3RBL - chains A and B; structure by X-ray diffraction, 3.24 A resolution.

# Chain A (and B)
Molecule: aromatic L-amino acid decarboxylase
Organism: Homo sapiens
Notes: EC 4.1.1.28; chain B of this document is another copy of the same molecule, construct and numbering; everything in this record applies to it too
UniProtKB: P20711 (DDC_HUMAN); residue numbers follow UniProt; this construct covers 1-480
Sequence (480 residues; row label = number of the first residue in the row):
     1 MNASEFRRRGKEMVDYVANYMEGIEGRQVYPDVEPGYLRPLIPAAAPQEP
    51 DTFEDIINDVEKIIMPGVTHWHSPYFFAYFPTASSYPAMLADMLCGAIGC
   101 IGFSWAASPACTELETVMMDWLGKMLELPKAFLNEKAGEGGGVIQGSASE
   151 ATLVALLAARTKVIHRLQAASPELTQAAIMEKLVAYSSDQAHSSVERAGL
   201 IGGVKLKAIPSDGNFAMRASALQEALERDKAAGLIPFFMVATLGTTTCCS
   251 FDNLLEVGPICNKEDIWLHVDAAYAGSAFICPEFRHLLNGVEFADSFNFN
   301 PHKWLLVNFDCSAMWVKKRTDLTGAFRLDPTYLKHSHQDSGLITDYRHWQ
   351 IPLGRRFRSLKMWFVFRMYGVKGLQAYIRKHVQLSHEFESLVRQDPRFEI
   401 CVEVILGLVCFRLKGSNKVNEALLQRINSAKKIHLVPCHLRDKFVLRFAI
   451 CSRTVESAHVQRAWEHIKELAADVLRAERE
Disordered / not traced: 102-107, 323-354 (chain B: 100-103, 323-355)

# How chain A and chain B interact
Residue-residue contacts - 174 pairs, chain A then chain B:
  M1(A) with Y86(B), hydrophobic; P87(B), hydrophobic; M368(B), hydrophobic; Y369(B), hydrogen bond (backbone-side chain)
  N2(A) with Y86(B)
  A3(A) with E22(B); Y86(B)
  F6(A) with V17(B), hydrophobic; Y86(B), hydrophobic; L90(B), hydrophobic
  R7(A) with D15(B), salt bridge; A18(B); N19(B), hydrogen bond; E22(B), salt bridge
  R9(A) with L90(B); M368(B)
  G10(A) with V14(B); L90(B); M93(B)
  K11(A) with K11(B); V14(B); D15(B), salt bridge
  M13(A) with L90(B); M93(B), hydrophobic; F364(B), hydrophobic
  V14(A) with F6(B); R7(B); G10(B); K11(B); V14(B), hydrophobic; M93(B)
  D15(A) with R7(B), salt bridge; K11(B), salt bridge
  Y16(A) with L94(B), hydrophobic
  V17(A) with F6(B), hydrophobic; A97(B), hydrophobic
  A18(A) with R7(B)
  N19(A) with R7(B)
  Y20(A) with A97(B)
  M21(A) with A97(B)
  E22(A) with A3(B); R7(B), salt bridge
  P31(A) with P109(B)
  P35(A) with W105(B); E113(B)
  G36(A) with E113(B), hydrogen bond (backbone-side chain)
  Y37(A) with A110(B); E113(B), hydrogen bond (backbone-side chain)
  L38(A) with A110(B); E113(B), hydrogen bond (backbone-side chain); L114(B)
  R39(A) with E113(B); T116(B); V117(B); D120(B), salt bridge; N134(B); E135(B); K136(B)
  I42(A) with L114(B), hydrophobic; V117(B), hydrophobic; W121(B), hydrophobic
  P43(A) with W121(B), hydrogen bond (backbone-side chain)
  A44(A) with W121(B); K124(B), hydrogen bond (backbone-side chain)
  A45(A) with W121(B), hydrogen bond (backbone-side chain)
  A46(A) with W121(B); V371(B), hydrophobic
  P47(A) with W121(B); G370(B); V371(B), hydrogen bond (backbone-backbone)
  Q48(A) with G370(B); V371(B); K372(B), hydrogen bond (backbone-backbone)
  E49(A) with K372(B), salt bridge
  P50(A) with R367(B); M368(B); Y369(B)
  D51(A) with R367(B), salt bridge
  F53(A) with L90(B), hydrophobic
  D55(A) with R367(B)
  I56(A) with F364(B), hydrophobic; R367(B); M368(B), hydrophobic
  D59(A) with W363(B); R367(B), salt bridge
  V60(A) with L94(B), hydrophobic
  I64(A) with L114(B), hydrophobic; L360(B), hydrophobic; W363(B), hydrophobic
  G67(A) with S108(B); P109(B); A110(B), hydrogen bond (backbone-backbone)
  V68(A) with I98(B), hydrophobic
  T69(A) with A107(B), hydrogen bond (side chain-backbone)
  W71(A) with G99(B); F357(B), hydrophobic
  H72(A) with A97(B), hydrogen bond (side chain-backbone); I98(B), hydrogen bond (side chain-backbone)
  T82(A) with G99(B)
  S84(A) with G96(B)
  Y86(A) with M1(B); N2(B); A3(B); F6(B), hydrophobic
  L90(A) with F6(B), hydrophobic; R9(B); G10(B); M13(B)
  M93(A) with G10(B); M13(B), hydrophobic; V14(B), hydrophobic; V17(B); M89(B)
  L94(A) with Y16(B), hydrophobic; V60(B), hydrophobic
  G96(A) with H72(B); S84(B)
  A97(A) with V17(B), hydrophobic; Y20(B); H72(B)
  I98(A) with V68(B), hydrophobic
  G99(A) with W71(B), hydrogen bond (backbone-side chain); H72(B); F80(B)
  C100(A) with T82(B)
  I101(A) with T82(B)
  S108(A) with G67(B); T69(B)
  P109(A) with P31(B); V33(B); G67(B)
  A110(A) with Y37(B); G67(B), hydrogen bond (backbone-backbone)
  E113(A) with P35(B); G36(B), hydrogen bond (side chain-backbone); Y37(B), hydrogen bond (side chain-backbone); L38(B), hydrogen bond (side chain-backbone); R39(B), hydrogen bond (side chain-backbone)
  L114(A) with L38(B)
  T116(A) with R39(B)
  D120(A) with R39(B), salt bridge
  W121(A) with I42(B), hydrophobic; P43(B), hydrogen bond (side chain-backbone); A44(B); A45(B), hydrogen bond (side chain-backbone); A46(B), hydrophobic; P47(B)
  K124(A) with A44(B), hydrogen bond (side chain-backbone)
  M125(A) with A46(B), hydrophobic
  N134(A) with R39(B), hydrogen bond
  W363(A) with D59(B); I64(B), hydrophobic
  F364(A) with M13(B), hydrophobic; I56(B), hydrophobic
  F366(A) with P47(B)
  R367(A) with P47(B); P50(B); D51(B), salt bridge; D55(B); I56(B); D59(B), salt bridge
  M368(A) with P50(B); F53(B), hydrophobic; I56(B), hydrophobic
  Y369(A) with M1(B), hydrogen bond (side chain-backbone); P50(B)
  G370(A) with P47(B); Q48(B)
  V371(A) with A46(B), hydrophobic; P47(B), hydrogen bond (backbone-backbone); Q48(B), hydrogen bond (backbone-backbone)
  K372(A) with Q48(B), hydrogen bond (backbone-backbone); E49(B), salt bridge
  R453(A) with M1(B), hydrogen bond (side chain-backbone)
Also at the interface, not in a pair above, chain A (86 interface residues in all): S4, V33, E34, M65, P87, M89, V117, G373
Also at the interface, not in a pair above, chain B (89 interface residues in all): S4, M21, E34, M65, M125, F366

# Overview
86 residues of chain A and 89 residues of chain B are in contact; the contacts include 29 hydrogen bonds and
14 salt bridges. Polar pairs include R7(A)-D15(B), R7(A)-E22(B) and K11(A)-D15(B).
Chain A and chain B are both aromatic L-amino acid decarboxylase (Homo sapiens); the structure, Crystal
structure of Human aromatic L-amino acid decarboxylase (AADC) in the apo form, was determined by X-ray
diffraction (same publication as 3RBF and 3RCH).
